2QZF - chain A; structure by electron microscopy, 14.00 A resolution (very low resolution: no residue pairs are listed; an interface is given only as per-side residue counts).

== Chain A ==
Molecule: Complement decay-accelerating factor
From: Homo sapiens
Notes: fragment: SCR1 domain
UniProt: P08174 (DAF_HUMAN); residues 1003-1062 here correspond to UniProt positions 35-94 (UniProt number = residue number - 968)
Sequence (62 residues; row label = number of the first residue in the row):
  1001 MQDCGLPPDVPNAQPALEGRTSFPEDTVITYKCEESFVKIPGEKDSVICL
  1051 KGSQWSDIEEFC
Construct notes: insertion (1001-1002)
Cystine bridges: Cys1004-Cys1049, Cys1033-Cys1062

== Overview ==
Chain A is Complement decay-accelerating factor (Homo sapiens); the structure, SCR1 of DAF from 1ojv fitted
into cryoEM density, was determined by electron microscopy, deposited together with 2QZD and 2QZH.
